Entry 1RTL (X-ray diffraction, 2.75 A resolution); this record covers chains B and C of the 4 polymer chains in the assembly.

== Chain B ==
Molecule: NS3 protease/helicase
Organism: Hepatitis C virus
Notes: fragment: Protease domain
UniProtKB: Q91RS4 (Q91RS4_9HEPC); residues 1-181 here = UniProt positions 1-181
Chain sequence (200 residues; numbered -10 to 189; the number before each row is that of its first residue; numbers below 1 keep their minus sign (Met-10 is residue -10)):
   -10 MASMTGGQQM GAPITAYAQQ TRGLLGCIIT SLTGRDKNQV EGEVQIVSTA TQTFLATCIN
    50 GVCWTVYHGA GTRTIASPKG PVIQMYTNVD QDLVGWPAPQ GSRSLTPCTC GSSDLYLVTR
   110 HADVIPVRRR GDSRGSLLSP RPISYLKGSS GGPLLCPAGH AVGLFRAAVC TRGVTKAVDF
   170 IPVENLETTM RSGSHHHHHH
Disordered / not traced: -10 to 27, 181-189
Construct notes: cloning artifact (-10 to 0); engineered mutation Thr164 (Ala in Q91RS4); expression tag (182-189)
Metal / ion sites: Zn2+: Cys97, Cys99, Cys145

== Chain C ==
Molecule: NS4A cofactor
Chain sequence (23 residues; row label = number of the first residue in the row):
    19 KKGSVVIVGR IVLSGKPAII PKK
Disordered / not traced: 19, 41
Construct notes: cloning artifact (19-20, 40-41)

== Interface between chain B and chain C ==
Contacting residue pairs - 6 pairs, chain B then chain C:
  Glu30(B) - Ile38(C)
  Gly31(B) - Ile38(C)
  Arg109(B) - Ile37(C)
  Ala111(B) - Pro35(C)
  Ala111(B) - Ala36(C)  hydrophobic
  Val113(B) - Pro35(C)  hydrophobic
Other interface residues (no listed pair), chain B (9 interface residues in all): Val29, Ile35, Val107, His110

== In short ==
9 residues of chain B and 4 residues of chain C are in contact. Cys97(B), Cys99(B) and Cys145(B) coordinate
Zn2+.
Chain B is NS3 protease/helicase (Hepatitis C virus) and chain C is NS4A cofactor; the structure, Crystal
structure of hcv NS3 protease domain: NS4A peptide complex with covalently bound pyrrolidine-5,5-translactam
inhibitor, was determined by X-ray diffraction.
